Entry 7DPZ (electron microscopy, 3.80 A resolution); this record covers chains 1 and 2 of the 5 polymer chains in the assembly.

[Chain 1]
Protein: Virion protein 1
Source organism: Coxsackievirus B1
UniProt: W8GTF7 (W8GTF7_9ENTO); residue numbers follow UniProt; this construct covers 1-278
Amino-acid sequence (278 residues; each row starts with the number of its first residue):
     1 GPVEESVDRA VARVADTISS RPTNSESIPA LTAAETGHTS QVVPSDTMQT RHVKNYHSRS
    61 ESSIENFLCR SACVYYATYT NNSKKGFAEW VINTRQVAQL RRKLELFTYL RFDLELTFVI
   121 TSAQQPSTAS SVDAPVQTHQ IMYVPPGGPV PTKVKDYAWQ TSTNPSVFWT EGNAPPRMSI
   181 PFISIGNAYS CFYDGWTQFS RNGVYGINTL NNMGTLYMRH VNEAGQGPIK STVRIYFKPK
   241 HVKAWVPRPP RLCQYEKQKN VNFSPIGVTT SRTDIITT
Unresolved in the structure: 1-10, 278
Differences from the reference sequence: variant K84 (Glu in W8GTF7)

[Chain 2]
Protein: VP2
Source organism: Coxsackievirus B1
UniProt: A0A2S0RQC2 (A0A2S0RQC2_9ENTO); residues 1-263 here correspond to UniProt positions 70-332 (UniProt number = residue number + 69)
Amino-acid sequence (263 residues; row label = number of the first residue in the row):
     1 SPSAEECGYS DRVRSITLGN STITTQECAN VVVGYGVWPE YLKDNEATAE DQPTQPDVAT
    61 CRFYTLESVQ WMKNSAGWWW KLPDALSQMG LFGQNMQYHY LGRTGYTIHV QCNASKFHQG
   121 CLLVVCVPEA EMGCSNLNNT PEFSELSGGD SARMFTDTQV GESNAKKVQT AVWNAGMGVG
   181 VGNLTIFPHQ WINLRTNNSA TLVMPYINSV PMDNMFRHNN LTLMIIPFVP LNYSEGSSPY
   241 VPITVTIAPM CAEYNGLRLA SNQ
Unresolved in the structure: 1-9, 262-263

[Interface between chain 1 and chain 2]
Pairs across the interface (85):
  A34(1) - W191(2)
  E35(1) - Q190(2)
  E35(1) - W191(2)  hydrogen bond (backbone-backbone)
  E35(1) - N193(2)  hydrogen bond
  E35(1) - T196(2)  hydrogen bond
  E35(1) - N197(2)
  T36(1) - A29(2)
  T36(1) - N30(2)
  T36(1) - V32(2)
  G37(1) - H189(2)
  Y109(1) - E129(2)
  Y109(1) - I207(2)
  Y109(1) - N208(2)
  N187(1) - S209(2)  hydrogen bond (backbone-backbone)
  F192(1) - E129(2)
  F192(1) - E131(2)
  Y193(1) - E129(2)
  Y193(1) - E131(2)
  Y193(1) - R217(2)
  Y193(1) - H218(2)
  D194(1) - K81(2)  salt bridge
  D194(1) - E129(2)  hydrogen bond (backbone-side chain)
  D194(1) - A130(2)
  D194(1) - H218(2)
  D194(1) - N219(2)
  G195(1) - R217(2)
  W196(1) - F143(2)  hydrophobic
  W196(1) - L146(2)  hydrophobic
  W196(1) - R217(2)  hydrogen bond (backbone-backbone)
  W196(1) - N219(2)
  T197(1) - R217(2)  hydrogen bond (backbone-side chain)
  F199(1) - Y100(2)  hydrophobic
  F199(1) - N214(2)
  F199(1) - R217(2)
  R201(1) - D84(2)  salt bridge
  R201(1) - F143(2)
  R201(1) - F216(2)  hydrogen bond (side chain-backbone)
  Y205(1) - K81(2)
  Y205(1) - E131(2)
  Y205(1) - M132(2)
  Y205(1) - T140(2)
  Y205(1) - L146(2)
  G206(1) - E131(2)
  L210(1) - S209(2)
  V246(1) - Y35(2)
  V246(1) - P128(2)  hydrophobic
  V246(1) - I207(2)  hydrophobic
  P247(1) - I186(2)  hydrophobic
  P247(1) - F187(2)
  R248(1) - P128(2)  hydrogen bond (side chain-backbone)
  R248(1) - E129(2)
  R248(1) - F187(2)
  P249(1) - V179(2)  hydrophobic
  P249(1) - N183(2)
  P249(1) - I186(2)  hydrophobic
  P249(1) - F187(2)
  P250(1) - V179(2)
  R251(1) - G178(2)
  L252(1) - N174(2)
  L252(1) - G178(2)  hydrogen bond (backbone-backbone)
  L252(1) - G180(2)
  C253(1) - N174(2)  hydrogen bond
  C253(1) - G178(2)  hydrogen bond (backbone-backbone)
  E256(1) - L137(2)
  K257(1) - L137(2)
  K257(1) - N138(2)
  N260(1) - N139(2)  hydrogen bond (side chain-backbone)
  N260(1) - T140(2)
  V261(1) - E131(2)
  N262(1) - G133(2)
  N262(1) - C134(2)  hydrogen bond (side chain-backbone)
  N262(1) - N136(2)  hydrogen bond (side chain-backbone)
  N262(1) - L137(2)  hydrogen bond (side chain-backbone)
  N262(1) - N139(2)  hydrogen bond (side chain-backbone)
  F263(1) - L137(2)
  F263(1) - G176(2)
  F263(1) - M177(2)
  F263(1) - G178(2)
  P265(1) - Q159(2)
  P265(1) - Q169(2)
  P265(1) - A171(2)  hydrophobic
  P265(1) - W173(2)
  P265(1) - N174(2)
  I266(1) - W173(2)
  I266(1) - N174(2)  hydrogen bond (backbone-side chain)
Other interface residues (no listed pair), chain 1 (38 interface residues in all): T108, G186, A188, Q198, V268
Other interface residues (no listed pair), chain 2 (53 interface residues in all): P141, E142, L184, V210, P211

[Overview]
38 residues of chain 1 and 53 residues of chain 2 are in contact, with 18 hydrogen bonds and 2 salt bridges.
Polar contacts include D194(1)-K81(2), R201(1)-D84(2) and E35(1)-N193(2).
Here chain 1 is Virion protein 1 and chain 2 is VP2, both from Coxsackievirus B1. Entry 7DPZ (Cryo-EM
structure of Coxsackievirus B1 virion in complex with CAR) was determined by electron microscopy, deposited
together with 7DPF, 7DPG, 7DQ1 and 7DQ4.
